3G3C - chains A and H of the 4 polymer chains in the assembly; structure by X-ray diffraction, 3.04 A resolution.

[Chain A]
Molecule: Exodeoxyribonuclease
From: Methanothermobacter thermautotrophicus
Notes: EC 3.1.11.2
Reference sequence: O26314 (O26314_METTH); residues 1-257 here = UniProt positions 1-257
Amino-acid sequence (265 residues; row label = number of the first residue in the row):
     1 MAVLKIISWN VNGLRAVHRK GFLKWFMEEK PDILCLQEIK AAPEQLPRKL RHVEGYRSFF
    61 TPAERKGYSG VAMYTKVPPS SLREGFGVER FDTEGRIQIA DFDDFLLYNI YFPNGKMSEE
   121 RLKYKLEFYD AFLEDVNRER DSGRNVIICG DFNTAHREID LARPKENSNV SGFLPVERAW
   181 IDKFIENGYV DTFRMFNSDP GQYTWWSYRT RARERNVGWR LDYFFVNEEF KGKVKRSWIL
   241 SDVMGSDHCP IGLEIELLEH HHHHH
Disordered / not traced: 1, 257-265
Sequence notes: engineered mutation Ala-2 (Thr in O26314); expression tag (258-265)
Metal / ion sites: Mg2+: Glu-38 (together with phosphate ion) (shared with 1 residue of chain I)

[Chain H]
Molecule: 9-nt DNA strand
Sequence (9 nucleotides; row label = number of the first residue in the row):
     1 CGTACTACG
Disordered / not traced: 8-9
Metal / ion sites: Mg2+: DA7 (together with phosphate ion) (shared with 1 residue of chain B)

[How chain A and chain H interact]
Residue-residue contacts - 20 pairs, chain A then chain H:
  Asn-12(A) / DT3(H)  sugar contact
  Gly-13(A) / DT3(H)  phosphate contact
  Gly-13(A) / DA4(H)  phosphate contact
  Leu-14(A) / DA4(H)  phosphate contact
  Arg-15(A) / DA4(H)  hydrogen bond to the phosphate
  Arg-15(A) / DC5(H)  salt bridge to the phosphate
  Ala-16(A) / DT3(H)  phosphate contact
  Ala-16(A) / DA4(H)  hydrogen bond to the phosphate
  Arg-19(A) / DA4(H)  salt bridge to the phosphate
  Lys-20(A) / DT3(H)  salt bridge to the phosphate
  Lys-40(A) / DT3(H)  hydrogen bond to the base
  Lys-40(A) / DA4(H)  sugar contact
  Gln-45(A) / DC5(H)  hydrogen bond to the phosphate
  Lys-66(A) / DC5(H)  sugar contact
  Lys-66(A) / DT6(H)  salt bridge to the phosphate
  Gly-67(A) / DA4(H)  phosphate contact
  Gly-67(A) / DC5(H)  phosphate contact
  Tyr-208(A) / DC1(H)  sugar contact
  Tyr-208(A) / DG2(H)  sugar contact
  Arg-209(A) / DC1(H)  phosphate contact

[Overview]
The interface between chain A and chain H involves 13 residues on one side and 6 on the other, with 4 hydrogen
bonds and 4 salt bridges. Polar contacts include Lys-40(A)/DT3(H), Arg-15(A)/DA4(H) and Ala-16(A)/DA4(H).
Here chain A is Exodeoxyribonuclease (Methanothermobacter thermautotrophicus) and chain H is a 9-nt DNA
strand. Entry 3G3C (Mth0212 (WT) in complex with a 6bp dsDNA containing a single one nucleotide long
3'-overhang) was determined by X-ray diffraction, deposited together with 3G00, 3G0R, 3G2D, 3G38 and 3G4T.
